1Q9W - chains A and B; structure by X-ray diffraction, 1.75 A resolution.

== Chain A ==
Molecule: S45-18 Fab (IgG1k) light chain
Source organism: Mus musculus
Notes: fragment: Fab1 Light chain kappa; antibody fragment or engineered binder
Amino-acid sequence (219 residues; row label = number of the first residue in the row; a row labelled like 30A-30F holds insertion residues (30A, then the next letters in order)):
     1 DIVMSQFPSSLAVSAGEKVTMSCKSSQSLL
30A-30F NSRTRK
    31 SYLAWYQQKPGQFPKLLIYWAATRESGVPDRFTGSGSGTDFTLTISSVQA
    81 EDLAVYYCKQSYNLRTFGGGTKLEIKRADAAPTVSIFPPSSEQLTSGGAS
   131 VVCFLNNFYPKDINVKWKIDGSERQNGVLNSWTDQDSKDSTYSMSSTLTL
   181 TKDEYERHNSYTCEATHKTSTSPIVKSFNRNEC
Cystine bridges: Cys23-Cys88, Cys133-Cys193
Ion coordination: Mg2+ site 1: Gln6, Ser22, Thr101; Mg2+ site 2 near Phe97 (its only coordinating residue here)
Ligand contacts: 3-deoxy-manno-oct-2-ulosonic acid (KDO; 3-deoxy-alpha-D-manno-oct-2-ulopyranosonic acid): Asn30A, Arg30C, Ser91, Tyr92, Asn93, Leu94, Arg95

== Chain B ==
Molecule: S45-18 Fab (IgG1k) heavy chain
Source organism: Mus musculus
Notes: fragment: Fab1 Heavy chain g1; antibody fragment or engineered binder
Amino-acid sequence (226 residues; numbered 1 to 213 plus 13 insertion-coded residues; the number before each row is that of its first residue; a row labelled like 52A-52E holds insertion residues (52A, then the next letters in order)):
     1 EVILVESGGGLVQPGGSLRLSCSTSGFTFTDYYMSWVRQPPGKALEWLGF
    51 IR
52A-52E NKPKG
    53 YTTEYSASVKGRFTISRDNSQSILYLQMNT
   82A L
    83 RAEDSATYYCVRDI
96A-96B YS
    97 FGSR
100A-100E DGMDY
   101 WGQGTSVTVSSAKTTPPSVYPLAPGSAAQTNSMVTLGCLVKGYFPEPVTV
   151 TWNSGSLSSGVHTFPAVLQSDLYTLSSSVTVPSSTWPSETVTCNVAHPAS
   201 STKVDKKIVPRDC
Cystine bridges: Cys22-Cys92, Cys138-Cys193
Ion coordination: Mg2+: Glu56 (shared with 1 residue of chain D)
Ligand contacts: 3-deoxy-manno-oct-2-ulosonic acid (KDO; 3-deoxy-alpha-D-manno-oct-2-ulopyranosonic acid): Tyr33, Phe50, Arg52, Lys52D, Ile96, Phe97

== How chain A and chain B interact ==
Contacting residue pairs (82; chain A residue first):
  Asn30A(A) with Phe97(B)
  Arg30C(A) with Phe97(B)
  Thr30D(A) with Phe97(B)
  Tyr32(A) with Phe97(B); Asp100A(B)
  Tyr36(A) with Gly100B(B); Met100C(B), hydrogen bond (side chain-backbone); Trp101(B), hydrophobic
  Gln38(A) with Gln39(B), hydrogen bond; Tyr91(B), hydrogen bond
  Phe43(A) with Tyr91(B), hydrophobic; Gly102(B); Gln103(B)
  Pro44(A) with Leu45(B), hydrophobic; Trp101(B)
  Leu46(A) with Arg100(B); Asp100A(B); Gly100B(B); Met100C(B)
  Tyr49(A) with Arg100(B); Asp100A(B)
  Trp50(A) with Phe97(B); Gly98(B); Ser99(B); Arg100(B); Asp100A(B)
  Glu55(A) with Arg100(B), salt bridge
  Tyr87(A) with Gln39(B), hydrogen bond; Lys43(B), hydrogen bond (side chain-backbone); Ala44(B); Leu45(B), hydrophobic
  Lys89(A) with Met100C(B)
  Ser91(A) with Asp100A(B), hydrogen bond
  Leu94(A) with Trp47(B), hydrophobic; Phe50(B), hydrophobic; Glu56(B)
  Arg95(A) with Trp47(B); Phe50(B); Asp95(B), salt bridge; Ile96(B); Met100C(B)
  Phe97(A) with Val37(B), hydrophobic; Leu45(B); Trp47(B); Trp101(B), hydrophobic
  Gly99(A) with Ala44(B)
  Ser115(A) with Thr135(B)
  Phe117(A) with Leu122(B); Ala123(B); Pro124(B); Thr135(B)
  Pro118(A) with Asp212(B); Cys213(B), hydrophobic
  Pro119(A) with Asp212(B)
  Ser120(A) with Tyr120(B); Pro121(B)
  Glu122(A) with Tyr120(B); Pro121(B)
  Gln123(A) with Tyr120(B); Lys141(B)
  Ser126(A) with Tyr120(B), hydrogen bond
  Ser130(A) with Leu139(B)
  Phe134(A) with Phe164(B), hydrophobic; Ser176(B); Ser177(B); Ser178(B)
  Asn136(A) with Phe164(B); Ser178(B)
  Asn137(A) with His162(B), hydrogen bond
  Leu159(A) with Val167(B), hydrophobic; Gln169(B)
  Ser161(A) with Phe164(B); Pro165(B), hydrogen bond (side chain-backbone)
  Trp162(A) with Pro165(B)
  Thr163(A) with Phe164(B)
  Ser173(A) with His162(B); Phe164(B)
  Met174(A) with Phe164(B)
  Ser175(A) with Phe164(B); Ser176(B)
  Cys213(A) with Ser126(B), hydrogen bond (backbone-side chain); Cys213(B), disulfide
Interface residues without a listed pair, chain A (46 interface residues in all): Asp1, Gln42, Gly98, Val132, Thr179, Phe208, Glu212
Interface residues without a listed pair, chain B (48 interface residues in all): Glu46, Tyr57, Ala59, Asp100D, Gly125, Leu136, Gly137, Thr163
Inter-chain disulfides: Cys213(A)-Cys213(B)

== In short ==
Chain A and chain B form an interface of 46 and 48 residues respectively, with 1 disulfide bond, 10 hydrogen
bonds and 2 salt bridges. Among the polar pairs are Glu55(A)-Arg100(B), Arg95(A)-Asp95(B) and
Tyr36(A)-Met100C(B). 3-deoxy-manno-oct-2-ulosonic acid is bound between chain A and chain B.
Here chain A is S45-18 Fab (IgG1k) light chain and chain B is S45-18 Fab (IgG1k) heavy chain, both from Mus
musculus. Entry 1Q9W (S45-18 Fab pentasaccharide bisphosphate complex) was determined by X-ray diffraction
(same publication as 1Q9O).
